9ERC - chains L and M of the 4 polymer chains in the assembly; structure by X-ray diffraction, 1.31 A resolution.

== Chain L (and M) ==
Name: Hydrogenase-2 large chain
Source organism: Escherichia coli
Notes: EC 1.12.99.6; chain M of this document is another copy of the same molecule, construct and numbering; everything in this record applies to it too
UniProtKB: P0ACE0 (MBHM_ECOLI); numbering as in UniProt (aligned over 1-567)
Sequence (567 residues; row label = number of the first residue in the row):
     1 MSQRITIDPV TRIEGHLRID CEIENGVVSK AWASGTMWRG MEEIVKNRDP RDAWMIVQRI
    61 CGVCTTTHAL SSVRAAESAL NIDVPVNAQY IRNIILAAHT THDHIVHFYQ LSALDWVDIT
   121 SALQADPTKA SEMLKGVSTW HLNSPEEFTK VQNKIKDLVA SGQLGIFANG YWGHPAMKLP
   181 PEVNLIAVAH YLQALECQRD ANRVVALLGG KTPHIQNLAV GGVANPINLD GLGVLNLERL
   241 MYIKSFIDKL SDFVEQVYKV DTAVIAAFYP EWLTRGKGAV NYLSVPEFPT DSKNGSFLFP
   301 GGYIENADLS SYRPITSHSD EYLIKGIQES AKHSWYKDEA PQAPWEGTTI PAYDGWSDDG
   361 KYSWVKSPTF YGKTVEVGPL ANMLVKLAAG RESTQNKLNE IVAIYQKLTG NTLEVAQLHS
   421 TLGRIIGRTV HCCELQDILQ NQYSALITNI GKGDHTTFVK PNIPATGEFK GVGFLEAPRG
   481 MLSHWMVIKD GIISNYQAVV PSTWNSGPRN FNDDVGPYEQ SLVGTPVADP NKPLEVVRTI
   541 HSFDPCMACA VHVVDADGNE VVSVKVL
Unresolved in the structure: 1, 553-567 (chain M: 1-2, 553-567)
Bound ions: Mg2+ site 1: Glu42, Ala498; Ni2+: Cys61, Cys64, Cys546, Cys549; carbonmonoxide-(dicyano) iron Fe: Cys64, Cys549; Mg2+ site 2 near Glu196 (its only coordinating residue here)
Ligand contacts: carbonmonoxide-(dicyano) iron (FCO): Cys64, Thr67, His68, Ala477, Pro478, Arg479, Leu482, Val500, Pro501, Ser502, Cys546, Cys549
Curated features (UniProtKB/Swiss-Prot):
  - binding site (Ni(2+)): Cys61, Cys64, Cys546, Cys549
  - site: His552, Val553 (Cleavage)

== How chain L and chain M interact ==
Residue-residue contacts (26):
  Lys135(L) - Pro145(M)
  Lys135(L) - Glu146(M)  salt bridge
  Thr139(L) - Glu146(M)
  Thr139(L) - Lys150(M)
  Trp140(L) - Glu146(M)
  Trp140(L) - Lys150(M)
  His141(L) - Leu142(M)
  His141(L) - Ser144(M)  hydrogen bond (backbone-side chain)
  His141(L) - Glu147(M)  salt bridge
  His141(L) - Lys150(M)
  Leu142(L) - His141(M)
  Leu142(L) - Leu142(M)  hydrophobic
  Ser144(L) - His141(M)  hydrogen bond (side chain-backbone)
  Ser144(L) - Ser144(M)
  Pro145(L) - Lys135(M)
  Glu146(L) - Lys135(M)  salt bridge
  Glu146(L) - Thr139(M)
  Glu146(L) - Trp140(M)
  Glu147(L) - His141(M)  salt bridge
  Lys150(L) - Thr139(M)
  Lys150(L) - Trp140(M)
  Lys150(L) - His141(M)
  Lys150(L) - Asp252(M)  salt bridge
  Lys150(L) - Gln256(M)  hydrogen bond
  Asp252(L) - Lys150(M)  salt bridge
  Gln256(L) - Lys150(M)  hydrogen bond
Other interface residues (no listed pair), chain L (13 interface residues in all): Ser138
Other interface residues (no listed pair), chain M (13 interface residues in all): Ser138

== In short ==
Chain L and chain M each contribute 13 residues to their interface, with 4 hydrogen bonds and 6 salt bridges.
Polar pairs include Lys135(L)-Glu146(M), His141(L)-Glu147(M) and Lys150(L)-Asp252(M). Ligands of chain L:
carbonmonoxide-(dicyano) iron. UniProt lists 4 Ni2+-binding residues on chain L.
Both chains are Hydrogenase-2 large chain (Escherichia coli). Entry 9ERC (Hydrogenase-2 Ni-Li state) was
determined by X-ray diffraction.
